Entry 8W2O (electron microscopy, 3.49 A resolution); this record covers chains M and R of the 18 polymer chains in the assembly.

# Chain M
Protein: Small nuclear ribonucleoprotein Sm D2
From: Saccharomyces cerevisiae S288C
Reference sequence: Q06217 (SMD2_YEAST); residue numbers follow UniProt; this construct covers 1-110
Amino-acid sequence (110 residues; row label = number of the first residue in the row):
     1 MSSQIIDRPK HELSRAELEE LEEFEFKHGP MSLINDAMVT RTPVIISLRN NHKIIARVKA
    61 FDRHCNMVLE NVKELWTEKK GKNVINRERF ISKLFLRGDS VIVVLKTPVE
Not modelled in the structure: 1, 109-110

# Chain R
Molecule: U1 snRNA
From: Saccharomyces cerevisiae S288C
Sequence (568 nucleotides; row label = number of the first residue in the row):
     1 AUACUUACCU UAAGAUAUCA GAGGAGAUCA AGAAGUCCUA CUGAUCAAAC AUGCGCUUCC
    61 AAUAGUAGAA GGACGUUAAG CAUUUAUCAU UGAACUAUAA UUGUUCAUUG AAGUCAUUGA
   121 UGCAAACUCC UUGGUCACAC ACACAUACGG CGCGGAAGGC GUGUUUGCUG ACGUUUCCAU
   181 UCCCUUGUUU CAAUCAUUGG UUAAUCCCUU GAUUCCUUUG GGGAUUUUUG GGUUAAACUG
   241 AUUUUUGGGG CCCUUUGUUU CUUCUGCCUG GAGAAGUUUG ACACCAAAUU CAAAUUGGUG
   301 UUAGGGGAGC UGGGGCCUUU CAAAAGAGAG CUUUGUAGAG GCAUUCUUUU UGACUACUUU
   361 UCUCUAGCGU GCCAUUUUAG UUUUUGACGG CAGAUUCGAA UGAACUUAAG UUUAUGAUGA
   421 AGGUAUGGCU GUUGAGAUUA UUUGGUCGGG AUUGUAGUUU GAAGAUGUGC UCUUUUGAGC
   481 AGUCUCAACU UUGCUCGUUC CCGUUAUGGG AAAAAUUUUG GAAGGUCUUG GUAGGAACGG
   541 GUGGAUCUUA UAAUUUUUGA UUUAUUUU
Not modelled in the structure: 1-6, 26-32, 97-102, 203-234, 326-512, 566-568

# Chain M / chain R interface
Pairs across the interface (22; chain M residue first):
  Lys10(M) with A550(R), phosphate contact; U551(R), phosphate contact
  His11(M) with A550(R), hydrogen bond to the sugar
  Arg15(M) with U549(R), hydrogen bond to the sugar
  Leu18(M) with U549(R), sugar contact
  Met31(M) with A552(R), base contact
  Arg49(M) with G559(R), base contact; A560(R), salt bridge to the phosphate
  Asn50(M) with U562(R), hydrogen bond to the base
  Arg63(M) with A550(R), salt bridge to the phosphate; A552(R), salt bridge to the phosphate
  His64(M) with A552(R), salt bridge to the phosphate; U558(R), stacking on the base
  Asn66(M) with U558(R), hydrogen bond to the base
  Lys79(M) with U565(R), salt bridge to the phosphate
  Lys80(M) with A564(R), hydrogen bond to the phosphate; U565(R), salt bridge to the phosphate
  Arg97(M) with U558(R), base contact
  Gly98(M) with U558(R), hydrogen bond to the base
  Asp99(M) with U558(R), hydrogen bond to the base; G559(R), base contact
  Ser100(M) with G559(R), base contact
Other interface residues (no listed pair), chain R (11 interface residues in all): U557

# Summary
16 residues of chain M face 11 of chain R across their interface; the contacts include 7 hydrogen bonds, 6
salt bridges and 1 aromatic stacking contact. Polar pairs include Asn50(M)-U562(R), Asn66(M)-U558(R) and
Gly98(M)-U558(R).
Here chain M is Small nuclear ribonucleoprotein Sm D2 and chain R is U1 snRNA, both from Saccharomyces
cerevisiae S288C. Entry 8W2O (Yeast U1 snRNP with humanized U1C Zinc-Finger domain) was determined by electron
microscopy.
